Entry 8H4I (electron microscopy, 3.06 A resolution); this record covers chains B and D of the 5 polymer chains in the assembly.

# Chain B
Name: Guanine nucleotide-binding protein G(I)/G(S)/G(T) subunit beta-1
Source organism: Homo sapiens
Reference sequence: P62873 (GBB1_HUMAN); residue numbers follow UniProt; this construct covers 2-340
Chain sequence (345 residues; row label = number of the first residue in the row; numbers below 1 keep their minus sign (Met-4 is residue -4)):
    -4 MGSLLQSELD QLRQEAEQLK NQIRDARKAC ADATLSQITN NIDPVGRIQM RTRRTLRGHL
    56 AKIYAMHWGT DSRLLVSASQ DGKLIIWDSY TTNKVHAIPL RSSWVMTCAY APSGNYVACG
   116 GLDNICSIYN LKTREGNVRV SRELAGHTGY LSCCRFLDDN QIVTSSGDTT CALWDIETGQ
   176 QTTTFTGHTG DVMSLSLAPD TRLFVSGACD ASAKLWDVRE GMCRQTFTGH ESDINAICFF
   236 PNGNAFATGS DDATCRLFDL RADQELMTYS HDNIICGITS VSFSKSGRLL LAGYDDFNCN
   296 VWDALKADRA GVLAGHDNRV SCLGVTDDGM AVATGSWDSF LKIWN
Disordered / not traced: -4 to 2
Differences from the reference sequence: expression tag (-4 to 1)
Curated features (UniProtKB/Swiss-Prot):
  - modified residue: Ser2 (N-acetylserine), His266 (Phosphohistidine)
  - natural variant: Leu30 (L30F: In MRD42; uncertain significance), Arg52 (R52G: In MRD42), Gly64 (G64V: In MRD42), Asp76 (D76E: In MRD42; D76G: In MRD42), Gly77 (G77S: In MRD42), Lys78 (K78R: In MRD42), Ile80 (I80N: In MRD42; I80T: In MRD42), His91 (H91R: In MRD42; uncertain significance), Ala92 (A92T: In MRD42), Pro94 (P94S: In MRD42), Leu95 (L95P: In MRD42), Arg96 (R96L: In MRD42), 5 further natural variant entries in UniProt

# Chain D
Name: Nb35
Source organism: Lama glama
Chain sequence (161 residues; each row starts with the number of its first residue; numbers below 1 keep their minus sign (Met-21 is residue -21)):
   -21 MKYLLPTAAA GLLLLAAQPA MAQVQLQESG GGLVQPGGSL RLSCAASGFT FSNYKMNWVR
    39 QAPGKGLEWV SDISQSGASI SYTGSVKGRF TISRDNAKNT LYLQMNSLKP EDTAVYYCAR
    99 CPAPFTRDCF DVTSTTYAYR GQGTQVTVSS AAALEHHHHH H
Disordered / not traced: -21 to 0, 128-139
Disulfide bonds: Cys22-Cys96

# Chain B / chain D interface
Residue-residue contacts (10):
  Asp205(B) - Ala116(D)
  Asp205(B) - Tyr117(D)
  Glu226(B) - Gly26(D)
  Glu226(B) - Phe27(D)
  Glu226(B) - Thr28(D)
  Glu226(B) - Arg98(D)  hydrogen bond (backbone-side chain)
  Ser227(B) - Pro100(D)  hydrogen bond (side chain-backbone)
  Ser227(B) - Tyr117(D)
  Asp228(B) - Tyr117(D)  hydrogen bond
  Asp246(B) - Pro102(D)
Other interface residues (no listed pair), chain B (10 interface residues in all): Cys204, Ala206, Thr223, His225, Ile270
Other interface residues (no listed pair), chain D (13 interface residues in all): Gln1, Val2, Tyr32, Ala101, Phe103

# In short
Chain B and chain D form an interface of 10 and 13 residues respectively; the contacts include 3 hydrogen
bonds. Polar pairs include Glu226(B)-Arg98(D), Ser227(B)-Pro100(D) and Asp228(B)-Tyr117(D).
Here chain B is Guanine nucleotide-binding protein G(I)/G(S)/G(T) subunit beta-1 (Homo sapiens) and chain D is
Nb35 (Lama glama). Entry 8H4I (DHA-bound FFAR4 in complex with Gs) was determined by electron microscopy,
deposited together with 8H4K, 8H4L and 8IYS.
